6DZI - chains A and D of the 56 polymer chains in the assembly; structure by electron microscopy, 3.46 A resolution.

# Chain A
Molecule: 23 S rRNA
Organism: Mycobacterium smegmatis str. MC2 155
Sequence (3119 nucleotides; each row starts with the number of its first residue):
     2 AAGUGUUUAAGGGCGCAUGGUGGAUGCCUUGGCACUGGGAGCCGAUGAAG
    52 GACGUAGGAGGCUGCGAUAAGCCUCGGGGAGCUGUCAACCGAGCGUUGAU
   102 CCGAGGAUGUCCGAAUGGGGAAACCCGGCACGAGUGAUGUCGUGUCACCA
   152 GGCGCUGAAUAUAUAGGCGUCUGGGGGGAACGCGGGGAAGUGAAACAUCU
   202 CAGUACCCGUAGGAAGAGAAAACAAAAUGUGAUUCCGUGAGUAGUGGCGA
   252 GCGAAAGCGGAGGAUGGCUAAACCGUAUGCAUGUGAUACCGGGUAGGGGU
   302 UGUGUGUGCGGGGUUGUGGGACCUAUCUUUCCGGCUCUACCUGGCUGGAG
   352 GGCAGUGAGAAAAUGUUGUGGUUAGCGGAAAUGGCUUGGGAUGGCCUGCC
   402 GUAGACGGUGAGAGCCCGGUACGUGAAAACCCGACGUCUGUCUUGAUGGU
   452 GUUCCCGAGUAGCAGCGGGCCCGUGGAAUCUGCUGUGAAUCUGCCGGGAC
   502 CACCCGGUAAGCCUGAAUACUUCCCAGUGACCGAUAGCGGAUUAGUACCG
   552 UGAGGGAAUGGUGAAAAGUACCCCGGGAGGGGAGUGAAAGAGUACCUGAA
   602 ACCGUGCGCUUACAAUCCGUCAGAGCCCUCGACGUGUCGUGGGGUGAUGG
   652 CGUGCCUUUUGAAGAAUGAGCCUGCGAGUCAGGGACAUGUCGCGAGGUUA
   702 ACCCGGGUGGGGUAGCCGCAGCGAAAGCGAGUCUGAAUAGGGCGUAUCCA
   752 CACAAGAGUGUGUGGUGUAGUGGUGUGUUCUGGACCCGAAGCGGAGUGAU
   802 CUACCCAUGGCCAGGGUGAAGCGCGGGUAAGACCGCGUGGAGGCCCGAAC
   852 CCACUUAGGUUGAAGACUGAGGGGAUGAGCUGUGGGUAGGGGUGAAAGGC
   902 CAAUCAAACUCCGUGAUAGCUGGUUCUCCCCGAAAUGCAUUUAGGUGCAG
   952 CGUCGCAUGUUUCUUGCCGGAGGUAGAGCUACUGGAUGGCCGAUGGGCCC
  1002 CACAGGGUUACUGACGUCAGCCAAACUCCGAAUGCCGGUAAGUCCAAGAG
  1052 UGCGGCAGUGAGACGGCGGGGGAUAAGCUCCGUGCGUCGAGAGGGAAACA
  1102 GCCCAGAUCGCCGGCUAAGGCCCCUAAGCGUGUGCUAAGUGGAAAAGGAU
  1152 GUGCAGUCGCGAAGACAACCAGGAGGUUGGCUUAGAAGCAGCCACCCUUG
  1202 AAAGAGUGCGUAAUAGCUCACUGGUCAAGUGAUUGUGCGCCGAUAAUGUA
  1252 GCGGGGCUCAAGCACACCGCCGAAGCCGCGGCAGCCAACGUGUUGGCUGG
  1302 GUAGGGGAGCGUCCUGCAUCCGGUGAAGCCGCCGAGUGAUCGAGUGGUGG
  1352 AGGGUGUGGGAGUGAGAAUGCAGGCAUGAGUAGCGAUUAGGCAAGUGAGA
  1402 ACCUUGCCCGCCGAAAGACCAAGGGUUCCUGGGCCAGGCCAGUCCGCCCA
  1452 GGGUGAGUCGGGACCUAAGGCGAGGCCGACAGGCGUAGUCGAUGGACAAC
  1502 GGGUUGAUAUUCCCGUACCCGUGUAUGUGCGUCCAUGAUGAAUCAGCGGU
  1552 ACUAACCAUCCAAAACCACCGUGACCGCACCUUUCGGGGUGUGGCGUUGG
  1602 UGGGGCUGCAUGGGACCUUCGUUGGUAGUAGUCAAGCGAUGGGGUGACGC
  1652 AGGAAGGUAGCCGUACCGGUCAGUGGUAAUACCGGGGUAAGCCUGUAGGG
  1702 AGUCAGAUAGGUAAAUCCGUCUGGCAUAUAUCCUGAGAGGUGAUGCAUAG
  1752 CCGAGUGAGGCGAAUUCGGUGAUCCUAUGCUGCCGAGAAAAGCCUCUAGC
  1802 GAGGACAUACACGGCCCGUACCCCAAACCAACACAGGUGGUCAGGUAGAG
  1852 AAUACUAAGGCGUACGAGUGAACUAUGGUUAAGGAACUCGGCAAAAUGCC
  1902 CCCGUAACUUCGGGAGAAGGGGGACCCACAUGGCGUGUAAGCCUUUACGG
  1952 CCCAAGCGUGAGUGGGUGGCACAAACCAGUGAGAAGCGACUGUUUACUAA
  2002 AAACACAGGUCCGUGCGAAGUCGCAAGACGAUGUAUACGGACUGACGCCU
  2052 GCCCGGUGCUGGAAGGUUAAGAGGACCCGUUAACUCCCUUUGGGGGUGAA
  2102 GCGGAGAAUUUAAGCCCCAGUAAACGGCGGUGGUAACUAUAACCAUCCUA
  2152 AGGUAGCGAAAUUCCUUGUCGGGUAAGUUCCGACCUGCACGAAUGGCGUA
  2202 ACGACUUCUCAACUGUCUCAACCAUAGACUCGGCGAAAUUGCACUACGAG
  2252 UAAAGAUGCUCGUUACGCGCGGCAGGACGAAAAGACCCCGGGACCUUCAC
  2302 UACAACUUGGUAUUGGUGCUCGAUACGGUUUGUGUAGGAUAGGUGGGAGA
  2352 CUGUGAAGCUCACACGCCAGUGUGGGUGGAGUCGUUGUUGAAAUACCACU
  2402 CUGAUCGUAUUGGGCCUCUAACCUCGGACCGUAUAUCCGGUUCAGGGACA
  2452 GUGCCUGGUGGGUAGUUUAACUGGGGCGGUUGCCUCCUAAAAUGUAACGG
  2502 AGGCGCCCAAAGGUUCCCUCAACCUGGACGGCAAUCAGGUGUUGAGUGUA
  2552 AGUGCACAAGGGAGCUUGACUGCGAGACGGACAUGUCGAGCAGGGACGAA
  2602 AGUCGGGACUAGUGAUCCGGCACCUCUGAGUGGAAGGGGUGUCGCUCAAC
  2652 GGAUAAAAGGUACCCCGGGGAUAACAGGCUGAUCUUCCCCAAGAGUCCAU
  2702 AUCGACGGGAUGGUUUGGCACCUCGAUGUCGGCUCGUCGCAUCCUGGGGC
  2752 UGGAGCAGGUCCCAAGGGUUGGGCUGUUCGCCCAUUAAAGCGGCACGCGA
  2802 GCUGGGUUUAGAACGUCGUGAGACAGUUCGGUCUCUAUCCGCCGCGCGCG
  2852 UCAGAAGCUUGAGGAAACCUGUCCCUAGUACGAGAGGACCGGGACGGACG
  2902 AACCUCUGGUAUACCAGUUGUCCCACCAGGGGCACGGCUGGAUAGCCACG
  2952 UUCGGACAGGAUAACCGCUGAAAGCAUCUAAGCGGGAAACCUCUUCCAAG
  3002 ACCAGGCUUCUCACCCUCUAGGAGGGAUAAGGCCCCCCGCAGACCACGGG
  3052 AUUGAUAGACCAGACCUGGAAGCCUAGUAAUAGGUGCAGGGAACUGGCAC
  3102 UAACCGGCCGAAAACUUAC

# Chain D
Name: 50S ribosomal protein L3
Organism: Mycobacterium smegmatis (strain ATCC 700084 / mc(2)155)
UniProtKB: A0QSD1 (RL3_MYCS2); residues 2-215 here = UniProt positions 2-215
Chain sequence (214 residues; row label = number of the first residue in the row):
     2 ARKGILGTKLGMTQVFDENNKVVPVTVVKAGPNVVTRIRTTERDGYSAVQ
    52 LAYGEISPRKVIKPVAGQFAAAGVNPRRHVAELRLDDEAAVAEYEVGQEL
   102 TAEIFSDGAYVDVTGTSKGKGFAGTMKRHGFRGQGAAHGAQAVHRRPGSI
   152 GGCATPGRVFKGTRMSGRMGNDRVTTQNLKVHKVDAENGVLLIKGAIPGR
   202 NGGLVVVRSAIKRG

# Interface between chain A and chain D
Contacting residue pairs (171; chain A residue first):
  A858(A) - Gly140(D)  phosphate contact
  G859(A) - Ala141(D)  phosphate contact
  G859(A) - Gln142(D)  phosphate contact
  G859(A) - Ala143(D)  phosphate contact
  G860(A) - Gln142(D)  hydrogen bond to the phosphate
  U861(A) - Gln142(D)  hydrogen bond to the base
  U1248(A) - Thr156(D)  base contact
  U1248(A) - Pro157(D)  base contact
  U1248(A) - Arg159(D)  hydrogen bond to the base
  A1872(A) - Phe123(D)  hydrogen bond to the sugar
  A1873(A) - Phe123(D)  sugar contact
  A1873(A) - Gly125(D)  sugar contact
  C1874(A) - Arg146(D)  salt bridge to the phosphate
  U1875(A) - Ala143(D)  sugar contact
  U1875(A) - His145(D)  hydrogen bond to the phosphate
  U1875(A) - Arg146(D)  hydrogen bond to the phosphate
  A1876(A) - Ala143(D)  phosphate contact
  A1876(A) - His145(D)  salt bridge to the phosphate
  C1888(A) - His139(D)  hydrogen bond to the base
  U1889(A) - His139(D)  sugar contact
  G1891(A) - His139(D)  hydrogen bond to the base
  C1893(A) - Ala138(D)  base contact
  C1893(A) - His139(D)  stacking on the base
  U2217(A) - Ala137(D)  phosphate contact
  U2217(A) - His139(D)  sugar contact
  C2218(A) - Gly136(D)  phosphate contact
  C2218(A) - Ala137(D)  hydrogen bond to the phosphate
  A2221(A) - Arg133(D)  phosphate contact
  A2222(A) - Met127(D)  phosphate contact
  A2222(A) - Arg146(D)  salt bridge to the phosphate
  C2248(A) - Arg159(D)  phosphate contact
  G2256(A) - Ala155(D)  base contact
  G2256(A) - Thr156(D)  base contact
  G2272(A) - Phe123(D)  base contact
  G2273(A) - Met166(D)  base contact
  G2273(A) - Ser167(D)  sugar contact
  C2274(A) - Ile151(D)  base contact
  C2274(A) - Met166(D)  base contact
  A2275(A) - Arg147(D)  salt bridge to the phosphate
  A2275(A) - Gly149(D)  sugar contact
  A2275(A) - Ile151(D)  phosphate contact
  G2276(A) - Ile151(D)  sugar contact
  G2276(A) - Gly152(D)  sugar contact
  G2276(A) - Gly153(D)  hydrogen bond to the sugar
  G2276(A) - Cys154(D)  sugar contact
  G2276(A) - Gly158(D)  hydrogen bond to the base
  G2276(A) - Arg159(D)  sugar contact
  G2276(A) - Val160(D)  base contact
  G2277(A) - Cys154(D)  phosphate contact
  G2277(A) - Ala155(D)  sugar contact
  G2277(A) - Gly158(D)  sugar contact
  U2735(A) - Arg133(D)  hydrogen bond to the sugar
  U2735(A) - Gly134(D)  sugar contact
  U2735(A) - Pro148(D)  hydrogen bond to the sugar
  U2735(A) - Gly149(D)  base contact
  U2735(A) - Ser150(D)  hydrogen bond to the base
  C2736(A) - Phe132(D)  phosphate contact
  C2736(A) - Arg133(D)  salt bridge to the phosphate
  C2736(A) - Ser150(D)  base contact
  G2737(A) - Arg165(D)  salt bridge to the phosphate
  C2795(A) - Thr156(D)  hydrogen bond to the sugar
  A2796(A) - Cys154(D)  hydrogen bond to the phosphate
  A2796(A) - Ala155(D)  base contact
  A2796(A) - Thr156(D)  phosphate contact
  G2798(A) - Gly152(D)  base contact
  G2798(A) - Gly153(D)  sugar contact
  G2798(A) - Cys154(D)  hydrogen bond to the sugar
  C2799(A) - Ser150(D)  hydrogen bond to the base
  C2799(A) - Gly152(D)  sugar contact
  C2799(A) - Gly153(D)  sugar contact
  C2799(A) - Cys154(D)  sugar contact
  G2802(A) - Gln135(D)  base contact
  G2802(A) - Arg147(D)  salt bridge to the phosphate
  G2802(A) - Gly149(D)  sugar contact
  C2803(A) - Ala141(D)  sugar contact
  C2803(A) - Gln142(D)  phosphate contact
  C2803(A) - Val144(D)  sugar contact
  U2804(A) - Gly140(D)  sugar contact
  U2804(A) - Gln142(D)  phosphate contact
  G2842(A) - Arg159(D)  sugar contact
  G2842(A) - Val160(D)  hydrogen bond to the sugar
  C2843(A) - Val160(D)  sugar contact
  C2843(A) - Lys162(D)  phosphate contact
  C2843(A) - Thr164(D)  sugar contact
  C2843(A) - Met166(D)  base contact
  C2844(A) - Arg129(D)  hydrogen bond to the sugar
  C2844(A) - Gly163(D)  phosphate contact
  C2844(A) - Thr164(D)  sugar contact
  C2844(A) - Met166(D)  sugar contact
  C2844(A) - Ser167(D)  base contact
  G2845(A) - Arg129(D)  phosphate contact
  G2845(A) - Arg169(D)  hydrogen bond to the sugar
  C2846(A) - Arg169(D)  phosphate contact
  G2858(A) - Gln69(D)  hydrogen bond to the base
  C2859(A) - Arg40(D)  hydrogen bond to the base
  C2859(A) - Gln51(D)  sugar contact
  C2859(A) - Val81(D)  sugar contact
  C2859(A) - Glu83(D)  hydrogen bond to the sugar
  U2860(A) - Tyr47(D)  hydrogen bond to the sugar
  U2860(A) - Glu83(D)  sugar contact
  U2861(A) - Arg85(D)  salt bridge to the phosphate
  G2862(A) - Arg85(D)  salt bridge to the phosphate
  A2902(A) - Arg129(D)  phosphate contact
  A2903(A) - Ser118(D)  phosphate contact
  A2903(A) - Pro199(D)  sugar contact
  C2904(A) - Met13(D)  hydrogen bond to the sugar
  C2904(A) - Ser118(D)  hydrogen bond to the phosphate
  C2904(A) - Lys119(D)  hydrogen bond to the phosphate
  C2904(A) - Ala197(D)  sugar contact
  C2904(A) - Ile198(D)  sugar contact
  C2904(A) - Pro199(D)  sugar contact
  C2904(A) - Gly200(D)  sugar contact
  C2905(A) - Met13(D)  sugar contact
  C2905(A) - Lys119(D)  phosphate contact
  U2906(A) - Met13(D)  sugar contact
  U2906(A) - Thr14(D)  hydrogen bond to the sugar
  U2906(A) - Gln15(D)  sugar contact
  U2906(A) - Pro25(D)  base contact
  C2907(A) - Gln15(D)  hydrogen bond to the sugar
  C2947(A) - Lys119(D)  salt bridge to the phosphate
  C2947(A) - Lys121(D)  phosphate contact
  C2948(A) - Lys121(D)  salt bridge to the phosphate
  C2948(A) - Lys128(D)  salt bridge to the phosphate
  U2952(A) - Pro25(D)  sugar contact
  U2953(A) - Gly196(D)  sugar contact
  C2954(A) - Gln178(D)  hydrogen bond to the sugar
  C2954(A) - Asn179(D)  phosphate contact
  G2955(A) - Asn179(D)  sugar contact
  G2955(A) - Lys213(D)  hydrogen bond to the phosphate
  G2956(A) - Lys213(D)  salt bridge to the phosphate
  A2957(A) - Ile212(D)  base contact
  A2957(A) - Lys213(D)  base contact
  U2995(A) - Gln178(D)  sugar contact
  U2995(A) - Ile212(D)  phosphate contact
  U2996(A) - Thr176(D)  hydrogen bond to the phosphate
  U2996(A) - Gln178(D)  sugar contact
  U2996(A) - Ile212(D)  phosphate contact
  C2997(A) - Arg174(D)  salt bridge to the phosphate
  C2997(A) - Thr176(D)  hydrogen bond to the phosphate
  C2998(A) - Arg174(D)  phosphate contact
  C3008(A) - Arg38(D)  hydrogen bond to the sugar
  C3008(A) - Arg40(D)  hydrogen bond to the base
  C3008(A) - Arg44(D)  phosphate contact
  C3008(A) - Asp45(D)  hydrogen bond to the sugar
  U3009(A) - Arg38(D)  hydrogen bond to the sugar
  U3009(A) - Arg44(D)  salt bridge to the phosphate
  U3009(A) - Gln69(D)  base contact
  U3010(A) - Lys64(D)  sugar contact
  U3010(A) - Pro65(D)  hydrogen bond to the sugar
  U3010(A) - Gly68(D)  sugar contact
  U3010(A) - Gln69(D)  sugar contact
  C3011(A) - Lys64(D)  sugar contact
  C3011(A) - Pro65(D)  sugar contact
  A3031(A) - Lys64(D)  phosphate contact
  G3032(A) - Ile63(D)  phosphate contact
  C3041(A) - Lys119(D)  base contact
  C3041(A) - Arg201(D)  sugar contact
  A3042(A) - Gly120(D)  phosphate contact
  A3042(A) - Arg201(D)  salt bridge to the phosphate
  G3043(A) - Gly120(D)  phosphate contact
  G3043(A) - Lys121(D)  hydrogen bond to the phosphate
  G3043(A) - Gly122(D)  hydrogen bond to the phosphate
  G3043(A) - Arg169(D)  sugar contact
  A3044(A) - Gly122(D)  phosphate contact
  A3044(A) - Phe123(D)  hydrogen bond to the phosphate
  A3044(A) - Arg169(D)  phosphate contact
  A3047(A) - Arg169(D)  base contact
  G3050(A) - Arg79(D)  phosphate contact
  G3051(A) - Lys61(D)  salt bridge to the phosphate
  A3052(A) - Lys61(D)  phosphate contact
  U3054(A) - Arg60(D)  base contact
Also at the interface, not in a pair above, chain A (89 interface residues in all): G1249, C2223, G2249, G2805, A2857, G2946, G3007, U3012, G3033, C3046
Also at the interface, not in a pair above, chain D (90 interface residues in all): Val66, Ala82, Ala124, Gly168, Met170, Asn172, Val175, Thr177, Leu180, Lys195, Asn202

# In short
89 residues of chain A face 90 of chain D across their interface; the contacts include 42 hydrogen bonds, 17
salt bridges and 1 aromatic stacking contact. Among the polar pairs are U861(A)-Gln142(D), U1248(A)-Arg159(D)
and C1888(A)-His139(D).
Here chain A is 23 S rRNA (Mycobacterium smegmatis str. MC2 155) and chain D is 50S ribosomal protein L3
(Mycobacterium smegmatis (strain ATCC 700084 / mc(2)155)). Entry 6DZI (Cryo-EM Structure of Mycobacterium
smegmatis 70S C(minus) ribosome 70S-MPY complex) was determined by electron microscopy (same publication as
6DZP and 6DZK).
